PDB entry 7UWL | electron microscopy, 3.70 A resolution | chains A and C of the 6 polymer chains in the assembly

# Chain A
Protein: Interleukin-25
Organism: Homo sapiens
UniProt: Q9H293 (IL25_HUMAN); residues 30-177 here = UniProt positions 30-177
Sequence (188 residues; row label = number of the first residue in the row):
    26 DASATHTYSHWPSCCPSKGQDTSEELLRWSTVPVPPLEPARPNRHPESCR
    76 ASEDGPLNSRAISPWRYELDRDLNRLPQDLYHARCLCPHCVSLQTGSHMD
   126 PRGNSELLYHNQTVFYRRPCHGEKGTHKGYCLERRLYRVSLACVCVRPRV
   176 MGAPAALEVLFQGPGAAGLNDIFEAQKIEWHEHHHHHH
Unresolved in the structure: 26-72, 145-153, 178-213
Cystine bridges: Cys74-Cys112, Cys110-Cys168, Cys115-Cys170
Covalent attachments: N-acetylglucosamine (NAG) linked to Asn136
Construct notes: expression tag (26-29, 178-213)
Curated features (UniProtKB/Swiss-Prot):
  - glycosylation: Asn136 (N-linked (GlcNAc...) asparagine)
Reported in the primary citation:
  - mutagenesis - Y92A (3 log-fold), L98A, L101A, Y106A, Y134A, M176A: decreased signaling

# Chain C
Protein: Interleukin-17 receptor B
Organism: Homo sapiens
UniProt: Q9NRM6 (I17RB_HUMAN); residue numbers follow UniProt; this construct covers 18-288
Sequence (305 residues; numbered 18 to 322; the number before each row is that of its first residue):
    18 REPTVQCGSETGPSPEWMLQHDLIPGDLRDLRVEPVTTSVATGDYSILMN
    68 VSWVLRADASIRLLKATKICVTGKSNFQSYSCVRCNYTEAFQTQTRPSGG
   118 KWTFSYIGFPVELNTVYFIGAHNIPNANMNEDGPSMSVNFTSPGCLDHIM
   168 KYKKKCVKAGSLWDPNITACKKNEETVEVNFTTTPLGNRYMALIQHSTII
   218 GFSQVFEPHQKKQTRASVVIPVTGDSEGATVQLTPYFPTCGSDCIRHKGT
   268 VVLCPQTGVPFPLDNNKSKPGAAALEVLFQGPGAAEDQVDPRLIDGKHHH
   318 HHHHH
Unresolved in the structure: 18, 58-61, 273-322
Cystine bridges: Cys24-Cys102, Cys87-Cys99, Cys162-Cys173, Cys187-Cys271, Cys257-Cys261
Covalent attachments: N-acetylglucosamine (NAG) linked to Asn67, Asn103, Asn156, Asn183, Asn197
Construct notes: expression tag (289-322)
Small-molecule neighbours: N-acetylglucosamine (NAG; 2-acetamido-2-deoxy-beta-D-glucopyranose): Gln95, Ser96, Tyr97
Curated features (UniProtKB/Swiss-Prot):
  - glycosylation (N-linked (GlcNAc...) asparagine): Asn67, Asn103, Asn156, Asn183, Asn197, Asn283
Reported in the primary citation:
  - mutagenesis - L40A/R46E, D75A/R79E: decreased signaling
  - mutagenesis - E148R: unchanged signaling
  - mutagenesis - L40A/R46E: decreased binding to IL-17RB-IL-17RB homodimerization
  - mutagenesis - D75A/R79E, E148R: unchanged binding to IL-17RB-IL-17RB homodimerization

# Chain A / chain C interface
Contacting residue pairs (25; chain A residue first):
  Gly80(A) - Asn131(C)
  Pro81(A) - Ser92(C)
  Pro81(A) - Asn131(C)
  Pro81(A) - Val133(C)  hydrophobic
  Leu82(A) - Ser92(C)
  Leu82(A) - Asn93(C)
  Asn83(A) - Val133(C)
  Tyr92(A) - Lys91(C)
  Tyr92(A) - Phe135(C)  hydrophobic
  Arg96(A) - Ser152(C)  hydrogen bond
  Arg96(A) - Ser154(C)
  Leu98(A) - Trp34(C)
  Leu98(A) - Ala144(C)
  Leu98(A) - Asn145(C)
  Asn99(A) - Trp34(C)  hydrogen bond
  Arg100(A) - Trp34(C)
  Leu101(A) - Trp34(C)  hydrophobic
  Gln103(A) - His139(C)
  Gln103(A) - Ser152(C)
  Tyr106(A) - Lys91(C)  hydrogen bond (backbone-side chain)
  Tyr106(A) - Phe135(C)
  Gln119(A) - Ser214(C)  hydrogen bond (side chain-backbone)
  Arg142(A) - Trp34(C)  hydrogen bond (side chain-backbone)
  Arg142(A) - Met35(C)
  Arg142(A) - Met146(C)
Other interface residues (no listed pair), chain A (19 interface residues in all): Pro102, His107, Gly154, Tyr155, Leu166
Other interface residues (no listed pair), chain C (19 interface residues in all): Gln95, Tyr97, Pro151, Thr215
From the paper, about this interface:
  - hot spots on chain A (mutagenesis) - M176A: decreased signaling with Interleukin-17 receptor B (chain C)

# Summary
The chain A/chain C interface involves 19 residues from each chain, with 5 hydrogen bonds. Polar contacts
include Arg96(A)-Ser152(C), Asn99(A)-Trp34(C) and Tyr106(A)-Lys91(C). Bound to chain C: N-acetylglucosamine.
From the paper: Y92A, L98A and L101A of chain A, among others, reduce signaling; L40A/R46E and D75A/R79E of
chain C reduce signaling; 9 substitutions were tested in all.
Here chain A is Interleukin-25 and chain C is Interleukin-17 receptor B, both from Homo sapiens. Entry 7UWL
(Structure of the IL-25-IL-17RB-IL-17RA ternary complex) was determined by electron microscopy, deposited
together with 7UWJ, 7UWK, 7UWM and 7UWN.
